PDB entry 7TMO | electron microscopy, 3.30 A resolution | chains A and B of the 15 polymer chains in the assembly

[Chain A]
Molecule: H(+)-transporting two-sector ATPase
Organism: Saccharomyces cerevisiae
Notes: EC 7.1.2.2
UniProt: A0A6L0YX77 (A0A6L0YX77_YEASX); residues 0-616 here correspond to UniProt positions 1-617 (UniProt number = residue number + 1)
Sequence (639 residues; each row starts with the number of its first residue; numbering starts at 0):
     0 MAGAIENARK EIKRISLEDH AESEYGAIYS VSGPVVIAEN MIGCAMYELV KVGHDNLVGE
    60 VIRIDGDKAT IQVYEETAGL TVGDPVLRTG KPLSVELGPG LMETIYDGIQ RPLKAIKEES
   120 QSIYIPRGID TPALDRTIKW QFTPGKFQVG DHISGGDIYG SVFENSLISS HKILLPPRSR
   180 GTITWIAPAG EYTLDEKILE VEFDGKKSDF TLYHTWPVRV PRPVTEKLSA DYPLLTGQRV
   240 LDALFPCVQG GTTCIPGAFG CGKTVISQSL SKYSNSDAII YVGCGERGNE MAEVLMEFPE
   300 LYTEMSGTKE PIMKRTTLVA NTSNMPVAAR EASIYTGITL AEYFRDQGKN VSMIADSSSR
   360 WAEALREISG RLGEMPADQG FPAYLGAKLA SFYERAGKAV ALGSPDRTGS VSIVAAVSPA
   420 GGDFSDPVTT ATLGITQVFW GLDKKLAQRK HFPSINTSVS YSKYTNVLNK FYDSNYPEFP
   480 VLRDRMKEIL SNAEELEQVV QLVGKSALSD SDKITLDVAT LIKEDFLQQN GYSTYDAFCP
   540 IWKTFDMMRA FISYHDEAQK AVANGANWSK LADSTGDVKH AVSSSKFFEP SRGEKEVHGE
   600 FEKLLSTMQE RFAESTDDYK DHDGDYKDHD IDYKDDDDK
Not modelled in the structure: 0-23, 616-638
Differences from the reference sequence: expression tag (617-638)
Metal / ion sites: Mg2+: T263 (together with ATP)
Ligand contacts: ATP (adenosine-5'-triphosphate): Q237, A257, F258, G259, C260, G261, K262, T263, V264, R286, S417, F451, P452, Q528, N529, G530, Y531

[Chain B]
Molecule: Vacuolar proton pump subunit B
Organism: Saccharomyces cerevisiae
UniProt: A0A6A5Q585 (A0A6A5Q585_YEASX); residue numbers follow UniProt; this construct covers 1-517
Sequence (517 residues; each row starts with the number of its first residue):
     1 MVLSDKELFA INKKAVEQGF NVKPRLNYNT VSGVNGPLVI LEKVKFPRYN EIVNLTLPDG
    61 TVRQGQVLEI RGDRAIVQVF EGTSGIDVKK TTVEFTGESL RIPVSEDMLG RIFDGSGRPI
   121 DNGPKVFAED YLDINGSPIN PYARIYPEEM ISTGVSAIDT MNSIARGQKI PIFSASGLPH
   181 NEIAAQICRQ AGLVRPTKDV HDGHEENFSI VFAAMGVNLE TARFFKQDFE ENGSLERTSL
   241 FLNLANDPTI ERIITPRLAL TTAEYLAYQT ERHVLTILTD MSSYADALRE VSAAREEVPG
   301 RRGYPGYMYT DLSTIYERAG RVEGRNGSIT QIPILTMPND DITHPIPDLT GYITEGQIFV
   361 DRQLHNKGIY PPINVLPSLS RLMKSAIGEG MTRKDHGDVS NQLYAKYAIG KDAAAMKAVV
   421 GEEALSIEDK LSLEFLEKFE KTFITQGAYE DRTVFESLDQ AWSLLRIYPK EMLNRISPKI
   481 LDEFYDRARD DADEDEEDPD TRSSGKKKDA SQEESLI
Not modelled in the structure: 1-11, 197-206, 486-517
Ligand contacts: ATP (adenosine-5'-triphosphate): G351, Y352, L379, S380, R381, K384

[Chain A / chain B interface]
Residue-residue contacts (113):
  Y28(A) with I70(B); R71(B); G72(B), hydrogen bond (backbone-backbone)
  S29(A) with I70(B)
  V30(A) with Y49(B); L68(B); E69(B); I70(B), hydrogen bond (backbone-backbone)
  S31(A) with L68(B); E69(B)
  G32(A) with Y49(B), hydrogen bond (backbone-side chain)
  T76(A) with Y49(B)
  A77(A) with Y49(B), hydrophobic; N50(B)
  G78(A) with R48(B)
  L79(A) with P47(B); R48(B); Y49(B); I70(B)
  T80(A) with P47(B); R48(B)
  V81(A) with F46(B); P47(B), hydrogen bond (backbone-backbone); I70(B); R71(B)
  L112(A) with N140(B), hydrogen bond (backbone-side chain); P141(B); Y142(B), hydrophobic
  K113(A) with Y142(B)
  K116(A) with N140(B); A143(B)
  I122(A) with I139(B); N140(B), hydrogen bond (backbone-backbone); A143(B), hydrophobic; Y268(B), hydrophobic; V322(B), hydrophobic; R325(B)
  Y123(A) with S137(B); P138(B); E264(B), hydrogen bond
  I124(A) with P138(B); N140(B)
  G256(A) with Y352(B)
  A257(A) with Y352(B)
  F258(A) with I342(B), hydrophobic; D348(B); G351(B); Y352(B); Q357(B); R381(B)
  G259(A) with L379(B); R381(B)
  K262(A) with Y352(B)
  V264(A) with K384(B)
  G284(A) with Y309(B), hydrogen bond (backbone-side chain)
  R286(A) with E317(B); Y352(B), hydrogen bond (side chain-backbone); I353(B), hydrogen bond (side chain-backbone); T354(B), hydrogen bond (side chain-backbone); E355(B); R381(B)
  G287(A) with R144(B); E317(B), hydrogen bond (backbone-side chain)
  N288(A) with R144(B); I145(B); Y146(B); P147(B); K169(B), hydrogen bond; E355(B)
  M290(A) with P141(B), hydrophobic
  A291(A) with R144(B); Y146(B)
  E292(A) with Y146(B)
  M295(A) with Y146(B), hydrophobic
  T321(A) with P141(B)
  S322(A) with Y309(B); S313(B), hydrogen bond; E317(B), hydrogen bond
  N323(A) with P138(B); E317(B)
  M324(A) with P141(B)
  V326(A) with T310(B)
  R329(A) with Y309(B); T310(B), hydrogen bond
  R359(A) with Y309(B); Y352(B)
  E362(A) with Y309(B)
  R365(A) with G306(B)
  G369(A) with V298(B)
  R370(A) with E297(B), salt bridge; Y307(B)
  Q378(A) with G300(B)
  S417(A) with Y352(B)
  P418(A) with Y352(B), hydrogen bond (backbone-side chain)
  G420(A) with T343(B)
  Q447(A) with L376(B)
  R448(A) with L376(B); A408(B); R475(B)
  K449(A) with Y404(B); R475(B), hydrogen bond (backbone-side chain)
  Q500(A) with V419(B)
  G503(A) with V420(B)
  E523(A) with N474(B)
  Q527(A) with R475(B), hydrogen bond
  N529(A) with N401(B)
  Y531(A) with K384(B), hydrogen bond
  H579(A) with E471(B)
  K585(A) with N474(B), hydrogen bond (side chain-backbone)
  F586(A) with N474(B); I476(B); S477(B); P478(B)
Other interface residues (no listed pair), chain A (72 interface residues in all): I104, I115, Q120, S121, E285, A319, A419, G421, K443, H450, L501, V502, Y534, S582
Other interface residues (no listed pair), chain B (68 interface residues in all): F173, R301, T314, E323, P347, L349, P377, S378, A405

[Overview]
The interface between chain A and chain B involves 72 residues on one side and 68 on the other; the contacts
include 21 hydrogen bonds and 1 salt bridge. Among the polar pairs are R370(A)-E297(B), G32(A)-Y49(B) and
L112(A)-N140(B).
Chain A is H(+)-transporting two-sector ATPase and chain B is Vacuolar proton pump subunit B, both from
Saccharomyces cerevisiae; the structure, V1 complex lacking subunit C from Saccharomyces cerevisiae, State 1,
was determined by electron microscopy together with 7TMM, 7TMP, 7TMQ, 7TMR, 7TMS and 7TMT from the same study.
